3TNN - chains H and L; structure by X-ray diffraction, 1.95 A resolution.

# Chain H
Protein: Fab heavy chain of ADCC and non-neutralizing anti-HIV-1 antibody N5-i5
Organism: Homo sapiens
Notes: antibody fragment or engineered binder
Chain sequence (226 residues; row label = number of the first residue in the row; a row labelled like 82A-82C holds insertion residues (82A, then the next letters in order)):
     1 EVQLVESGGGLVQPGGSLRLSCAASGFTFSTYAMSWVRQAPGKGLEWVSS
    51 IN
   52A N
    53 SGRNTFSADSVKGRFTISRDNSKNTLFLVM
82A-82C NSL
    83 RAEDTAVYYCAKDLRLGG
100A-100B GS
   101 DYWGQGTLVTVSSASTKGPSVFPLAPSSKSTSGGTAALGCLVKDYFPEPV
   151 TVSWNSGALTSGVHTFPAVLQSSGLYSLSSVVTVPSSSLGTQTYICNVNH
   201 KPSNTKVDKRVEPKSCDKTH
Unresolved in the structure: 127-133, 213-220
Cystine bridges: Cys-22/Cys-92, Cys-140/Cys-196

# Chain L
Protein: Fab light chain of ADCC and non-neutralizing anti-HIV-1 antibody N5-i5
Organism: Homo sapiens
Notes: antibody fragment or engineered binder
Chain sequence (217 residues; row label = number of the first residue in the row; a row labelled like 27A-27C holds insertion residues (27A, then the next letters in order)):
     2 QSALTQPASVSGSPGQSITISCTGTS
27A-27C SDV
    28 GSYNFVSWYQQHPGKAPKLMIYEVSERPSGISNRFSGSKSGNTASLTISG
    78 LQAEDEADYYCSSYAGST
95A-95B TF
    96 RVFGGGTKLTVRGQPKAAPSVTLFPPSSEELQANKATLVCLISDFYPGAV
   146 TVAWKADSSPVKAGVETTTPSKQSNNKYAASSYLSLTPEQWKSHRSYSCQ
   196 VTHEGSTVEKTVAPTECS
Unresolved in the structure: 2-3, 211-213
Cystine bridges: Cys-23/Cys-88, Cys-135/Cys-194

# How chain H and chain L interact
Contacting residue pairs - 75 pairs, chain H then chain L:
  Ser-35(H) with Arg-96(L), hydrogen bond
  Gln-39(H) with Gln-38(L), hydrogen bond; Tyr-87(L), hydrogen bond
  Lys-43(H) with Tyr-87(L)
  Gly-44(H) with Tyr-87(L)
  Leu-45(H) with Pro-44(L), hydrophobic; Tyr-87(L); Phe-98(L)
  Trp-47(H) with Thr-95A(L); Phe-95B(L), hydrophobic; Arg-96(L); Phe-98(L)
  Ser-50(H) with Phe-95B(L); Arg-96(L)
  Phe-58(H) with Phe-95B(L), hydrophobic
  Tyr-91(H) with Gln-38(L); Lys-42(L); Ala-43(L), hydrophobic
  Asp-95(H) with Arg-96(L), salt bridge
  Leu-96(H) with Leu-46(L), hydrophobic; Tyr-49(L), hydrophobic
  Arg-97(H) with Phe-32(L); Glu-50(L), salt bridge
  Leu-98(H) with Phe-95B(L), hydrophobic
  Gly-99(H) with Tyr-91(L); Phe-95B(L); Arg-96(L)
  Gly-100(H) with Arg-96(L), hydrogen bond (backbone-side chain)
  Gly-100A(H) with Ser-34(L); Tyr-36(L)
  Ser-100B(H) with Tyr-36(L), hydrogen bond (backbone-side chain); Leu-46(L); Arg-96(L)
  Asp-101(H) with Leu-46(L)
  Trp-103(H) with Tyr-36(L), hydrophobic; Ala-43(L), hydrophobic; Pro-44(L)
  Gly-104(H) with Ala-43(L)
  Val-121(H) with Glu-124(L)
  Phe-122(H) with Ser-122(L); Glu-124(L); Glu-125(L)
  Pro-123(H) with Ser-122(L); Glu-124(L)
  Leu-124(H) with Phe-119(L), hydrophobic; Val-134(L), hydrophobic
  Ala-125(H) with Phe-119(L); Pro-120(L)
  Ala-137(H) with Phe-119(L)
  Leu-141(H) with Thr-132(L); Tyr-178(L), hydrophobic
  His-164(H) with Gln-168(L); Ala-174(L)
  Phe-166(H) with Leu-136(L), hydrophobic; Ile-137(L); Ser-138(L); Ala-174(L), hydrophobic; Ala-175(L); Ser-176(L)
  Pro-167(H) with Ser-166(L); Ser-176(L)
  Ala-168(H) with Thr-163(L)
  Val-169(H) with Glu-161(L); Thr-163(L); Tyr-178(L), hydrophobic
  Leu-170(H) with Glu-161(L)
  Gln-171(H) with Glu-161(L)
  Ser-172(H) with Glu-161(L), hydrogen bond (backbone-side chain)
  Leu-178(H) with Tyr-178(L)
  Ser-179(H) with Val-134(L); Leu-136(L); Tyr-178(L), hydrogen bond
  Val-181(H) with Phe-119(L), hydrophobic; Leu-136(L), hydrophobic
  Lys-209(H) with Glu-124(L), salt bridge
Other interface residues (no listed pair), chain H (46 interface residues in all): Val-37, Glu-46, Pro-126, Leu-138, Gly-139, Lys-143, Ser-177
Other interface residues (no listed pair), chain L (37 interface residues in all): Ser-94, Thr-117, Thr-162

# Overview
46 residues of chain H and 37 residues of chain L are in contact, with 7 hydrogen bonds and 3 salt bridges.
Polar contacts include Asp-95(H)/Arg-96(L), Arg-97(H)/Glu-50(L) and Lys-209(H)/Glu-124(L).
Here chain H is Fab heavy chain of ADCC and non-neutralizing anti-HIV-1 antibody N5-i5 and chain L is Fab
light chain of ADCC and non-neutralizing anti-HIV-1 antibody N5-i5, both from Homo sapiens. Entry 3TNN
(Crystal structure of N5-i5 Fab, an ADCC mediating and non-neutralizing CD4i anti-HIV- 1 antibody) was
determined by X-ray diffraction.
